5D7I - chains G and H of the 4 polymer chains in the assembly; structure by X-ray diffraction, 2.00 A resolution.

Chain G:
Name: M33.64 TCR Alpha Chain
Organism: Homo sapiens
Sequence (204 residues; row label = number of the first residue in the row; numbering starts at 0):
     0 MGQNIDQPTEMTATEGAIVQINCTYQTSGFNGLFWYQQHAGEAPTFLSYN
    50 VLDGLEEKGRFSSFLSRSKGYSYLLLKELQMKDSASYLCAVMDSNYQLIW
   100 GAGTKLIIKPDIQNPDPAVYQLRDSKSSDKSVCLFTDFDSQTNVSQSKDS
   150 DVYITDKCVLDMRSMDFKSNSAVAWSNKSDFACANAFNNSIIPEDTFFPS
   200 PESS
Not modelled in the structure: 0, 199-203
Disulfides: Cys22-Cys88, Cys132-Cys182

Chain H:
Name: M33.64 TCR Beta Chain
Organism: Homo sapiens
Sequence (245 residues; each row starts with the number of its first residue; numbering starts at 0):
     0 MIAGITQAPTSQILAAGRRMTLRCTQDMRHNAMYWYRQDLGLGLRLIHYS
    50 NTAGTTGKGEVPDGYSVSRANTDDFPLTLASAVPSQTSVYFCASSEAGGN
   100 TGELFFGEGSRLTVLEDLKNVFPPEVAVFEPSEAEISHTQKATLVCLATG
   150 FYPDHVELSWWVNGKEVHSGVCTDPQPLKEQPALNDSRYALSSRLRVSAT
   200 FWQNPRNHFRCQVQFYGLSENDEWTQDRAKPVTQIVSAEAWGRAD
Not modelled in the structure: 0-2, 244
Disulfides: Cys23-Cys91, Cys145-Cys210

Chain G / chain H interface:
Residue-residue contacts - 87 pairs, chain G then chain H:
  Phe33(G) - Thr100(H)
  Tyr35(G) - Glu102(H)
  Tyr35(G) - Leu103(H)  hydrogen bond (side chain-backbone)
  Tyr35(G) - Phe105(H)  hydrophobic
  Gln37(G) - Gln37(H)  hydrogen bond
  Gln37(G) - Phe90(H)
  Glu41(G) - Phe90(H)
  Ala42(G) - Phe90(H)  hydrophobic
  Ala42(G) - Gly106(H)
  Pro43(G) - Phe105(H)
  Phe45(G) - Glu102(H)
  Tyr48(G) - Thr100(H)
  Met91(G) - Gly98(H)
  Met91(G) - Asn99(H)
  Tyr95(G) - Gly98(H)
  Leu97(G) - Tyr35(H)
  Leu97(G) - Leu103(H)  hydrophobic
  Trp99(G) - Tyr35(H)  hydrogen bond
  Trp99(G) - Gly42(H)
  Trp99(G) - Leu43(H)
  Trp99(G) - Leu103(H)  hydrophobic
  Trp99(G) - Phe105(H)  hydrophobic
  Gly100(G) - Gly42(H)
  Ala101(G) - Gly40(H)
  Ala101(G) - Leu41(H)
  Ala101(G) - Gly42(H)
  Asp115(G) - His137(H)  salt bridge
  Tyr119(G) - Ser131(H)
  Tyr119(G) - Ala133(H)
  Tyr119(G) - Glu134(H)
  Tyr119(G) - His137(H)
  Tyr119(G) - Thr138(H)
  Gln120(G) - Ser131(H)
  Leu121(G) - Phe128(H)
  Leu121(G) - Glu129(H)
  Leu121(G) - Thr142(H)
  Leu121(G) - Val144(H)  hydrophobic
  Arg122(G) - Phe128(H)
  Arg122(G) - Glu129(H)  hydrogen bond (backbone-backbone)
  Asp123(G) - Val127(H)
  Asp123(G) - Phe128(H)
  Ser124(G) - Val127(H)  hydrogen bond (backbone-backbone)
  Ser124(G) - Glu129(H)  hydrogen bond
  Ser124(G) - Glu238(H)
  Ser124(G) - Ala239(H)
  Lys129(G) - Phe128(H)
  Val131(G) - Phe128(H)  hydrophobic
  Val131(G) - Leu146(H)  hydrophobic
  Leu133(G) - Thr142(H)
  Thr135(G) - Arg195(H)
  Asp136(G) - Thr138(H)
  Asp136(G) - Arg195(H)  salt bridge
  Ser149(G) - Glu179(H)
  Tyr152(G) - Leu177(H)  hydrophobic
  Tyr152(G) - Glu179(H)  hydrogen bond (side chain-backbone)
  Ile153(G) - Leu177(H)
  Thr154(G) - Asp173(H)  hydrogen bond
  Thr154(G) - Ser191(H)  hydrogen bond
  Thr154(G) - Arg193(H)
  Asp155(G) - Arg193(H)
  Cys157(G) - Cys171(H)  disulfide
  Cys157(G) - Thr172(H)
  Cys157(G) - Arg193(H)
  Val158(G) - Cys171(H)  hydrogen bond (backbone-side chain)
  Leu159(G) - Gly169(H)
  Leu159(G) - Val170(H)
  Leu159(G) - Cys171(H)  hydrophobic
  Leu159(G) - Arg195(H)
  Asp160(G) - Ser168(H)  hydrogen bond (backbone-side chain)
  Asp160(G) - Gly169(H)  hydrogen bond (backbone-backbone)
  Met161(G) - Lys140(H)
  Met161(G) - Ser168(H)
  Met161(G) - Arg195(H)
  Met161(G) - Val196(H)
  Arg162(G) - His167(H)
  Arg162(G) - Ser168(H)  hydrogen bond (backbone-side chain)
  Met164(G) - Ser197(H)
  Phe166(G) - Lys140(H)
  Phe166(G) - Arg195(H)
  Ser168(G) - Arg195(H)  hydrogen bond
  Ser170(G) - Arg193(H)  hydrogen bond
  Ala171(G) - Arg193(H)
  Val172(G) - Arg193(H)
  Trp174(G) - Leu146(H)  hydrophobic
  Trp174(G) - Ala189(H)  hydrophobic
  Phe196(G) - His137(H)
  Pro198(G) - Ala133(H)  hydrophobic
Other interface residues (no listed pair), chain G (49 interface residues in all): Leu87, Ser130, Lys156
Other interface residues (no listed pair), chain H (49 interface residues in all): Gly101, Glu107, Ala126, Pro130, Leu143, Lys178
Inter-chain disulfides: Cys157(G)-Cys171(H)

Summary:
Chain G and chain H each contribute 49 residues to their interface; the contacts include 1 disulfide bond, 15
hydrogen bonds and 2 salt bridges. Polar pairs include Asp115(G)-His137(H), Asp136(G)-Arg195(H) and
Tyr35(G)-Leu103(H).
Here chain G is M33.64 TCR Alpha Chain and chain H is M33.64 TCR Beta Chain, both from Homo sapiens. Entry
5D7I (Structure of human MR1-Ac-6-FP in complex with human MAIT M33.64 TCR) was determined by X-ray
diffraction together with 5D5M, 5D7J, 5D7K and 5D7L from the same study.
